PDB entry 5GU2 | X-ray diffraction, 2.12 A resolution | chain X

# Chain X
Protein: Ferritin light chain
From: Equus caballus
UniProtKB: P02791 (FRIL_HORSE); residues 1-174 here correspond to UniProt positions 2-175 (UniProt number = residue number + 1)
Chain sequence (174 residues; each row starts with the number of its first residue):
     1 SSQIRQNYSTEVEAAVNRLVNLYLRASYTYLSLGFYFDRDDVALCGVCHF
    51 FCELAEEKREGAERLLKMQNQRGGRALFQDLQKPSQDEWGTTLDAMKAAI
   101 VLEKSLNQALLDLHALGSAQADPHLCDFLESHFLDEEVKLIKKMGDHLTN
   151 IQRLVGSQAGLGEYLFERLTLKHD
Unresolved in the structure: 1-2, 172-174
Sequence notes: engineered mutation C45 (Glu46 in P02791), C52 (Arg53 in P02791)
Ion coordination: gold ion site 1: C48, C52; gold ion site 2 near C48 (its only coordinating residue here); gold ion site 3 near C52 (its only coordinating residue here); Cd2+ site 1 near E60 (its only coordinating residue here); Cd2+ site 2 near D80 (its only coordinating residue here); gold ion site 4 near M96 (its only coordinating residue here); gold ion site 5: M96, H147; gold ion site 6: H114, C126; gold ion site 7 near C126 (its only coordinating residue here); Cd2+ site 3 near E130 (its only coordinating residue here); Cd2+ site 4 near H132 (its only coordinating residue here); Cd2+ site 5 near E136 (its only coordinating residue here)
What the authors report for this chain:
  - gold ion coordination: H114, C126
  - conformationally variable residues (side-chain flip): H114, C126

# In short
C48 and C52 coordinate gold ion site 1. The gold ion site 5 is built by M96 and H147. The paper reports gold
ion coordination by H114 and C126; conformational variability at H114 and C126.
Chain X is Ferritin light chain (Equus caballus); the structure, Crystal structure of
Au(M).CL-apo-E45C/R52C-rHLFr, was determined by X-ray diffraction (same publication as 5GU0, 5GU1 and 5GU3).
